9C3T - chains B and G of the 6 polymer chains in the assembly; structure by X-ray diffraction, 2.37 A resolution.

[Chain B]
Name: Methyltransferase
Organism: Burkholderia cenocepacia
UniProtKB: A0A8I1DKW0 (A0A8I1DKW0_BURCE); residues 2-284 here correspond to UniProt positions 1-283 (UniProt number = residue number - 1)
Chain sequence (283 residues; numbered 2 to 284; the number before each row is that of its first residue):
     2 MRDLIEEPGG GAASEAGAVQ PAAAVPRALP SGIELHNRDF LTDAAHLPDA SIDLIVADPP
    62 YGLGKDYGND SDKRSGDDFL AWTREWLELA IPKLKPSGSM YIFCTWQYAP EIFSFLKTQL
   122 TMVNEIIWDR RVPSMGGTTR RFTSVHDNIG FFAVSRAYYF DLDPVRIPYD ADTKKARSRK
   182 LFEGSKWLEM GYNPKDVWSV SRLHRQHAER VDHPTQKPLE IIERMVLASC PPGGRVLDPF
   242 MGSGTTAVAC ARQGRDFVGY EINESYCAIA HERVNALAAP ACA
Unresolved in the structure: 2-29, 279-284
Ligand contacts: sinefungin (SFG): Arg39, Asp40, Phe41, Leu42, Asp59, Pro60, Pro61, Tyr68, Asn70, Ser72, Trp83, His214, Thr216, Gln217, Lys218, Pro240, Phe241, Met242, Gly243, Ser244, Gly245, Thr246, Tyr261, Glu262, Ile263, Asn264, Tyr267

[Chain G]
Molecule: DNA1
Sequence (14 nucleotides; row label = number of the first residue in the row):
     1 TTGTAAACTA GCCA

[How chain B and chain G interact]
Contacting residue pairs (44):
  Asp59(B) - DA7(G)  hydrogen bond to the base
  Pro60(B) - DA7(G)  hydrogen bond to the base
  Pro61(B) - DA7(G)  base contact
  Tyr62(B) - DA7(G)  stacking on the base
  Leu64(B) - DC8(G)  sugar contact
  Lys66(B) - DA7(G)  base contact
  Lys66(B) - DC8(G)  salt bridge to the phosphate
  Tyr68(B) - DA7(G)  hydrogen bond to the base
  Asp73(B) - DA7(G)  base contact
  Thr106(B) - DC8(G)  hydrogen bond to the base
  Trp107(B) - DC8(G)  hydrogen bond to the base
  Gln108(B) - DC8(G)  hydrogen bond to the base
  Arg131(B) - DC8(G)  base contact
  Val133(B) - DA6(G)  base contact
  Ser135(B) - DA7(G)  phosphate contact
  Ser135(B) - DC8(G)  hydrogen bond to the phosphate
  Met136(B) - DA6(G)  base contact
  Met136(B) - DT9(G)  phosphate contact
  Gly137(B) - DT9(G)  hydrogen bond to the base
  Gly138(B) - DT9(G)  hydrogen bond to the sugar
  Thr139(B) - DT9(G)  phosphate contact
  Thr139(B) - DA10(G)  hydrogen bond to the phosphate
  Arg141(B) - DG11(G)  salt bridge to the phosphate
  Arg142(B) - DT9(G)  salt bridge to the phosphate
  Arg142(B) - DA10(G)  salt bridge to the phosphate
  Ser145(B) - DC8(G)  hydrogen bond to the base
  His147(B) - DC8(G)  hydrogen bond to the base
  Asp148(B) - DC8(G)  hydrogen bond to the base
  Arg203(B) - DA5(G)  base contact
  Arg203(B) - DA6(G)  hydrogen bond to the base
  Arg203(B) - DA7(G)  phosphate contact
  Leu204(B) - DA6(G)  sugar contact
  His205(B) - DG3(G)  base contact
  His205(B) - DT4(G)  hydrogen bond to the base
  His205(B) - DA5(G)  hydrogen bond to the base
  Arg206(B) - DA5(G)  sugar contact
  Gln207(B) - DG3(G)  hydrogen bond to the base
  Gln207(B) - DT4(G)  sugar contact
  Arg211(B) - DA6(G)  phosphate contact
  Arg211(B) - DA7(G)  salt bridge to the phosphate
  Pro215(B) - DA7(G)  phosphate contact
  Thr216(B) - DA7(G)  sugar contact
  Gln217(B) - DA7(G)  phosphate contact
  Lys218(B) - DA7(G)  hydrogen bond to the base
Other interface residues (no listed pair), chain B (35 interface residues in all): Cys105, Trp129

[Overview]
35 residues of chain B face 9 of chain G across their interface; the contacts include 18 hydrogen bonds, 5
salt bridges and 1 aromatic stacking contact. Among the polar pairs are Asp59(B)-DA7(G), Pro60(B)-DA7(G) and
Tyr68(B)-DA7(G). Ligands of chain B: sinefungin.
Chain B is Methyltransferase (Burkholderia cenocepacia) and chain G is DNA1; the structure, Crystal structure
of DNA N6-Adenine Methyltransferase M.BceJIV from Burkholderia cenocepacia in complex with duplex DNA
substrate ..., was determined by X-ray diffraction, deposited together with 8URK, 9C3S and 9C3U.
